Entry 3P40 (X-ray diffraction, 3.20 A resolution); this record covers chain A.

== Chain A ==
Name: Neurofascin
From: Homo sapiens
Notes: fragment: N-terminal four Ig domains
UniProt: O94856 (NFASC_HUMAN); residue numbers follow UniProt; this construct covers 25-428
Amino-acid sequence (404 residues; row label = number of the first residue in the row):
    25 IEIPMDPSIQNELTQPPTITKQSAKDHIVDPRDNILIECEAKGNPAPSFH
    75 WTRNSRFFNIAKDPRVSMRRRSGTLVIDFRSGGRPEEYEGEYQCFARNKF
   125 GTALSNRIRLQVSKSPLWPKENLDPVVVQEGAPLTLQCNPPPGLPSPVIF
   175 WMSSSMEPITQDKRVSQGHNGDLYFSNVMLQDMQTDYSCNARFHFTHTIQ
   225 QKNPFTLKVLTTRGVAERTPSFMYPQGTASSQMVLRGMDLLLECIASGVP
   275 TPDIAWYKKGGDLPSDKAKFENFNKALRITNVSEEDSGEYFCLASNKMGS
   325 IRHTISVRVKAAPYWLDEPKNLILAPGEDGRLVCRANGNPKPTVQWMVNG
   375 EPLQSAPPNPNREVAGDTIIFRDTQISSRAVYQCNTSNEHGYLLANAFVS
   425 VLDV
Not modelled in the structure: 25-36, 427-428
Modified residues: N409 (glycosylation site)
Disulfides: C63-C118, C162-C213, C268-C316, C358-C408
Small-molecule neighbours: N-acetylglucosamine (NAG; 2-acetamido-2-deoxy-beta-D-glucopyranose): Q117, R131, Q369, N409, S411, Y416, L418
Swiss-Prot annotation at these positions:
  - glycosylation (N-linked (GlcNAc...) asparagine): N305, N409
  - natural variant: R359 (R359P: In NEDCPMD; uncertain significance)
From the paper describing this entry:
  - post-translational modification sites: N409
  - self-association interface (contacts with another copy of this molecule); pairs are residue here / residue on that copy: T222-Q224 (hydrogen bond), I223-I223
  - mutagenesis - P182A, Q224A: abolished expression

== Overview ==
N-acetylglucosamine is covalently linked to N409. The paper reports that P182A and Q224A abolish expression; a
modification site at N409.
Chain A is Neurofascin (Homo sapiens); the structure, Crystal structure of neurofascin adhesion complex in
space group p3221, was determined by X-ray diffraction together with 3P3Y from the same study.
